Entry 5U2S (X-ray diffraction, 2.30 A resolution); this record covers chains A and T of the 4 polymer chains in the assembly.

[Chain A]
Molecule: DNA polymerase beta
From: Homo sapiens
Notes: EC 2.7.7.7, 4.2.99.-
UniProtKB: P06746 (DPOLB_HUMAN); residues 1-335 here = UniProt positions 1-335
Sequence (343 residues; row label = number of the first residue in the row; numbers below 1 keep their minus sign (Met-1 is residue -1)):
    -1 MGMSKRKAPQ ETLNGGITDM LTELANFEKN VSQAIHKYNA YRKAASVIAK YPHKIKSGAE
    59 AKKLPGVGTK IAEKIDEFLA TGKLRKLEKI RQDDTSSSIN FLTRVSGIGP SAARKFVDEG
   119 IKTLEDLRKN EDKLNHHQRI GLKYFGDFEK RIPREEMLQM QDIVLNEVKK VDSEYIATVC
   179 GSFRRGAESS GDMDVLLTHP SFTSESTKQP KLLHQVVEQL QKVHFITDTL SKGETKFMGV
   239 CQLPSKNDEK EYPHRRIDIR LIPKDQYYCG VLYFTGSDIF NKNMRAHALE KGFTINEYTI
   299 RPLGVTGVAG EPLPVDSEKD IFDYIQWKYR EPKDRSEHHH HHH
Unresolved in the structure: -1 to 5, 205-206, 334-341
Construct notes: initiating methionine (-1); expression tag (0, 336-341)
UniProt features mapped onto this chain:
  - region: Arg183 to Asp192 (DNA-binding)
  - active site: Lys72 (Nucleophile)
  - binding site (K(+)): Lys60, Leu62, Val65, Thr101, Val103, Ile106
  - binding site (Na(+)): Lys60, Leu62, Val65, Thr101, Val103, Ile106
  - binding site (dATP): Arg149, Ser180, Arg183, Gly189, Asp190
  - binding site (dCTP): Arg149, Ser180, Arg183, Gly189, Asp190
  - binding site (dGTP): Arg149, Ser180, Arg183, Gly189, Asp190, Asp192
  - binding site (dTTP): Arg149, Ser180, Arg183, Gly189, Asp190
  - binding site (Mg(2+)): Asp190, Asp192, Asp256
  - modified residue: Lys72 (N6-acetyllysine), Arg83 (Omega-N-methylarginine), Arg152 (Omega-N-methylarginine)
  - cross-link (Glycyl lysine isopeptide (Lys-Gly)): Lys41 (interchain with G-Cter in ubiquitin), Lys61 (interchain with G-Cter in ubiquitin), Lys81 (interchain with G-Cter in ubiquitin)
  - natural variant: Leu22 (L22P: Found in a gastric cancer sample; uncertain significance), Tyr39 (Y39C: Found in a gastric cancer sample; uncertain significance), Gly118 (G118V: Decreased DNA-directed DNA polymerase activity), Arg137 (R137Q: Decreased function in base-excision repair), Arg149 (R149I: Decreased DNA-directed DNA polymerase activity), Asp160 (D160N: Found in a gastric cancer sample; uncertain significance), Cys239 (C239R: Found in a gastric cancer sample; uncertain significance), Lys289 (K289M: Found in a colon cancer sample; uncertain significance), Asn294 (N294D: Found in a gastric cancer sample; uncertain significance), Glu295 (E295K: Found in a gastric cancer sample; uncertain significance)
  - mutagenesis: Phe25 (F25W: No effect on 5'-dRP lyase activity. Decreased ssDNA binding), His34 (H34G: Decreased 5'-dRP lyase activity. Decreased ssDNA binding), Lys35 (K35A: Decreased 5'-dRP lyase activity. Decreased ssDNA binding. Loss of 5'-dRP lyase activity; when associated with A-68 and A-72. Decreased ssDNA binding; when associated with A-68 and A-72 ...), Tyr39 (Y39F: No effect on 5'-dRP lyase activity; Y39Q: Abolishes DNA polymerase and 5'-dRP lyase activity), Lys41 (K41R: Abolishes ubiquitination; when associated with R-61 and R-81), Lys60 (K60A: Decreased 5'-dRP lyase activity. Decreased ssDNA binding), Lys61 (K61R: Abolishes ubiquitination; when associated with R-41 and R-81), Lys68 (K68A: No effect on 5'-dRP lyase activity. Decreased ssDNA binding. Loss of 5'-dRP lyase activity; when associated with A-35 and A-72. Decreased ssDNA binding; when associated with A-35 and A-72 ...), Glu71 (E71Q: No effect on 5'-dRP lyase activity. No effect on structure shown by circular dichroism. No effect on ssDNA binding), Lys72 (K72A: Severely reduced 5'-dRP lyase activity. Does not affect ssDNA binding. Loss of 5'-dRP lyase activity; when associated with A-35 and A-68. Decreased ssDNA binding ...), Glu75 (E75A: Slightly decreased 5'-dRP lyase activity. Decreased ssDNA binding. No effect on structure shown by circular dichroism), Lys81 (K81R: Abolishes ubiquitination; when associated with R-41 and R-61), 5 further mutagenesis entries in UniProt
Ion coordination: Na+ site 1 near Asn24 (its only coordinating residue here); Na+ site 2: Lys60, Leu62, Val65 (shared with 1 residue of chain D); Na+ site 3: Thr101, Val103, Ile106 (together with acetate ion) (shared with 1 residue of chain P); Ca2+: Asp190, Asp192 (together with Lamivudine Triphosphate)
Residues lining bound ligands: Lamivudine Triphosphate (1RZ): Arg149, Gly179, Ser180, Arg183, Ser188, Gly189, Asp190, Asp192, Tyr271, Phe272, Gly274, Ser275, Asp276, Asn279, Lys280, Arg283
From the paper describing this entry:
  - mutagenesis - R283A: decreased binding to Lamivudine Triphosphate
  - binding site for 16- mer template (chain T): Tyr271
  - binding site for Lamivudine Triphosphate: Tyr271, Phe272, Asn279
  - conformationally variable residues (side-chain flip): Asp190, Phe272
  - mutagenesis - R283A (59-fold): decreased binding to D-dCTP
  - mutagenesis - R283A (13- fold): decreased catalytic activity on D-dCTP

[Chain T]
Molecule: 16- mer template
Sequence (16 nucleotides; each row starts with the number of its first residue):
     1 CCGACGGCGC ATCAGC

[Chain A / chain T interface]
Residue-residue contacts - 16 pairs, chain A then chain T:
  His34(A) - DC5(T)  stacking on the base
  Asn133(A) - DT12(T)  phosphate contact
  His134(A) - DT12(T)  phosphate contact
  Ser229(A) - DC10(T)  phosphate contact
  Ser229(A) - DA11(T)  sugar contact
  Lys230(A) - DC10(T)  phosphate contact
  Lys230(A) - DA11(T)  hydrogen bond to the phosphate
  Gly231(A) - DC10(T)  phosphate contact
  Glu232(A) - DC10(T)  hydrogen bond to the phosphate
  Thr233(A) - DG9(T)  phosphate contact
  Thr233(A) - DC10(T)  hydrogen bond to the phosphate
  Lys234(A) - DG9(T)  hydrogen bond to the base
  Lys234(A) - DC10(T)  hydrogen bond to the phosphate
  Tyr271(A) - DG6(T)  hydrogen bond to the base
  Tyr296(A) - DC8(T)  hydrogen bond to the phosphate
  Tyr296(A) - DG9(T)  phosphate contact
Other interface residues (no listed pair), chain A (14 interface residues in all): Leu228, Arg258, Glu295

[Summary]
Chain A and chain T form an interface of 14 and 7 residues respectively; the contacts include 7 hydrogen bonds
and 1 aromatic stacking contact. Polar pairs include Lys234(A)-DG9(T), Tyr271(A)-DG6(T) and Lys230(A)-DA11(T).
From the paper: a binding site for Lamivudine Triphosphate at Tyr271(A), Phe272(A) and Asn279(A); R283A of
chain A reduces binding to Lamivudine Triphosphate.
Chain A is DNA polymerase beta (Homo sapiens) and chain T is 16- mer template; the structure, Pre-catalytic
ternary complex of Human DNA Polymerase Beta With Gapped DNA substrate incoming (-)3TC-TP and Ca2+, was
determined by X-ray diffraction together with 5U2R and 5U2T from the same study.
